PDB entry 9OTJ | X-ray diffraction, 1.85 A resolution | chains A and B

== Chain A (and B) ==
Name: SIS domain protein
Source organism: Salmonella enterica subsp. enterica serovar Typhimurium
Notes: chain B of this document is another copy of the same molecule, construct and numbering; everything in this record applies to it too
UniProtKB: V7IWJ0 (V7IWJ0_SALET); residues -5 to 325 here correspond to UniProt positions 1-331 (UniProt number = residue number + 6)
Amino-acid sequence (345 residues; row label = number of the first residue in the row; numbers below 1 keep their minus sign (Met-19 is residue -19)):
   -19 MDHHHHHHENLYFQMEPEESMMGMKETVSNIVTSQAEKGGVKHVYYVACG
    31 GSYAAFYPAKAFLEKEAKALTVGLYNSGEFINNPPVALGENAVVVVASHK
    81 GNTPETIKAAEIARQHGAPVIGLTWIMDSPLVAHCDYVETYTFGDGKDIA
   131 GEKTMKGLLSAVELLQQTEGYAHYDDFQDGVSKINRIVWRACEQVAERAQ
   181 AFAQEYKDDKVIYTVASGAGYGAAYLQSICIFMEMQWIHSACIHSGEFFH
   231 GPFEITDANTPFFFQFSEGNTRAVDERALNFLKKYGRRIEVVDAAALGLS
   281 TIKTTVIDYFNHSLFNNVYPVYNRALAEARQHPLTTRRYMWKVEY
Disordered / not traced: -19 to 0, 235-238, 311-318 (chain B: -19 to 2, 311-325)
Sequence notes: expression tag (-19 to -6); engineered mutation Ala275 (Lys281 in V7IWJ0), Ala276 (Glu282 in V7IWJ0)

== How chain A and chain B interact ==
Pairs across the interface - 81 pairs, chain A then chain B:
  His23(A) with Lys48(B), hydrogen bond (side chain-backbone)
  Cys29(A) with Glu227(B); His230(B), hydrogen bond
  Gly30(A) with Glu227(B), hydrogen bond (backbone-side chain); His230(B)
  Glu44(A) with Tyr55(B); Pro65(B)
  Lys45(A) with Asn63(B), hydrogen bond; Pro64(B); Pro65(B); Val66(B), hydrogen bond (backbone-backbone)
  Glu46(A) with Val66(B)
  Ala47(A) with Ala67(B)
  Lys48(A) with His23(B), hydrogen bond (backbone-side chain)
  Thr51(A) with Thr51(B)
  Tyr55(A) with Glu44(B)
  Asn56(A) with Glu227(B), hydrogen bond
  Gly58(A) with Val254(B)
  Glu59(A) with Ser197(B); Gly198(B), hydrogen bond (side chain-backbone); Thr251(B)
  Asn62(A) with Asn250(B); Val254(B)
  Asn63(A) with Lys45(B), hydrogen bond; Asn250(B), hydrogen bond; Asp288(B)
  Pro64(A) with Lys45(B), hydrogen bond (backbone-side chain)
  Pro65(A) with Glu44(B); Lys45(B)
  Val66(A) with Lys45(B), hydrogen bond (backbone-backbone); Glu46(B); Lys48(B)
  Ala67(A) with Ala47(B)
  Glu85(A) with His230(B), salt bridge; Arg257(B), salt bridge
  Val191(A) with Ile218(B), hydrophobic
  Tyr193(A) with Ile218(B); His219(B), hydrogen bond (side chain-backbone)
  Ser197(A) with Glu59(B)
  Gly198(A) with Glu59(B), hydrogen bond (backbone-side chain)
  Ile209(A) with Pro232(B), hydrophobic
  Phe212(A) with Pro232(B), hydrophobic; Phe233(B); Glu234(B); Thr236(B)
  Met213(A) with Pro232(B), hydrophobic
  Gln216(A) with Thr236(B), hydrogen bond (backbone-side chain)
  Trp217(A) with Thr236(B), hydrogen bond (backbone-side chain); Asp237(B); Ala238(B)
  Ile218(A) with Val191(B), hydrophobic; Tyr193(B)
  His219(A) with Tyr193(B), hydrogen bond (backbone-side chain); Ala221(B), hydrogen bond (backbone-backbone); Glu234(B), salt bridge
  Ala221(A) with His219(B)
  His224(A) with Asn56(B); Glu59(B), salt bridge
  Phe229(A) with Glu85(B)
  His230(A) with Pro84(B); Glu85(B), salt bridge
  Glu234(A) with Phe212(B)
  Thr240(A) with Ile218(B)
  Asn250(A) with Asn62(B); Asn63(B), hydrogen bond
  Ala253(A) with Asn62(B)
  Val254(A) with Gly58(B); Asn62(B)
  Arg257(A) with Glu85(B), salt bridge
  Asp288(A) with Asn63(B)
  Tyr319(A) with Ile235(B); Thr236(B); Asp237(B), hydrogen bond
  Trp321(A) with Pro232(B), hydrophobic; Phe233(B), hydrogen bond (side chain-backbone); Ile235(B); Thr236(B)
  Lys322(A) with Gly231(B)
  Val323(A) with Gly231(B)
  Glu324(A) with Phe229(B); His230(B)
Other interface residues (no listed pair), chain A (55 interface residues in all): Leu50, Val52, Gly53, Ser220, Cys222, Gly226, Glu227, Thr251
Other interface residues (no listed pair), chain B (54 interface residues in all): Gly30, Ala49, Leu50, Val52, Gly53, Tyr205, Trp217, Ser220, Gly226, Thr240, Ala253

== Summary ==
Chain A and chain B form an interface of 55 and 54 residues respectively; the contacts include 21 hydrogen
bonds and 6 salt bridges. Polar contacts include Glu85(A)-His230(B), Glu85(A)-Arg257(B) and
His219(A)-Glu234(B).
Chain A and chain B are both SIS domain protein (Salmonella enterica subsp. enterica serovar Typhimurium); the
structure, Crystal Structure of Salmonella FraB Deglycase, Crystal Form 1, was determined by X-ray diffraction
(same publication as 9OTL, 9OTR, 9OTU, 9OU5 and 9OU6).
